PDB entry 3A5G | X-ray diffraction, 1.81 A resolution | chain A

# Chain A
Protein: Hemoglobin V
Organism: Tokunagayusurika akamusi
UniProt: Q7M422 (Q7M422_9DIPT); residues 1-152 here = UniProt positions 1-152
Chain sequence (152 residues; row label = number of the first residue in the row):
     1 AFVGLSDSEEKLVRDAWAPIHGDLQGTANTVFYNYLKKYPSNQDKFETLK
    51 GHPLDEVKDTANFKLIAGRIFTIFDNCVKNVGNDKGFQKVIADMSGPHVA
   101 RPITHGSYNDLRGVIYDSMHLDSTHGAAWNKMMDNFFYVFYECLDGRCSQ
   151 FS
Disulfide bonds: C143-C148
Bound ions: heme Fe near H98 (its only coordinating residue here)
Ligand contacts:
  - carbon monoxide (CMO): F46, I66, R69, I70, H98
  - heme (HEM): Y35, N42, K45, F46, I66, R69, I70, I73, F74, M94, P97, H98, R101, I103, S107, Y108, L111, F136, F137

# Summary
Chain A binds heme and carbon monoxide.
Chain A is Hemoglobin V (Tokunagayusurika akamusi); the structure, Crystal structure of a hemoglobin component
V from Propsilocerus akamusi (pH7.0 coordinates), was determined by X-ray diffraction (same publication as
3A9M, 3A5A, 3A5B and 2ZWJ).
